5O64 - chains H and L of the 4 polymer chains in the assembly; structure by X-ray diffraction, 3.30 A resolution.

[Chain H]
Protein: Reaction center protein H chain
Source organism: Blastochloris viridis
UniProt: P06008 (RCEH_BLAVI); residues 2-258 here = UniProt positions 2-258
Chain sequence (257 residues; each row starts with the number of its first residue):
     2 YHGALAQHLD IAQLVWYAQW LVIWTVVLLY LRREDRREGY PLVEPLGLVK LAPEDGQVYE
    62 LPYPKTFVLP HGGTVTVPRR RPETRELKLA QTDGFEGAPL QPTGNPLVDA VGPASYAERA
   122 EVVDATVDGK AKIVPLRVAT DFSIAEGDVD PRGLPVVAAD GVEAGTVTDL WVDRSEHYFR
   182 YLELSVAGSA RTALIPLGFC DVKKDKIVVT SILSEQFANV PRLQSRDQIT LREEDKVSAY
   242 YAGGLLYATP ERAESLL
Unresolved in the structure: 46-53
Glycans and other covalent adducts: N-formylmethionine (FME) linked to Y2
Residues lining bound ligands: heptane-1,2,3-triol (HTO): H3, G4, A5

[Chain L]
Protein: Reaction center protein L chain
Source organism: Blastochloris viridis
UniProt: P06009 (RCEL_BLAVI); residues 1-273 here correspond to UniProt positions 2-274 (UniProt number = residue number + 1)
Chain sequence (273 residues; numbered 1 to 273; the number before each row is that of its first residue):
     1 ALLSFERKYR VRGGTLIGGD LFDFWVGPYF VGFFGVSAIF FIFLGVSLIG YAASQGPTWD
    61 PFAISINPPD LKYGLGAAPL LEGGFWQAIT VCALGAFISW MLREVEISRK LGIGWHVPLA
   121 FCVPIFMFCV LQVFRPLLLG SWGHAFPYGI LSHLDWVNNF GYQYLNWHYN PGHMSSVSFL
   181 FVNAMALGLH GGLILSVANP GDGDKVKTAE HENQYFRDVV GYSIGALSIH RLGLFLASNI
   241 FLTGAFGTIA SGPFWTRGWP EWWGWWLDIP FWS
Bound ions: Fe2+: H190, H230 (shared with 3 residues of chain M)
Residues lining bound ligands:
  - bacteriochlorophyll b (BCB), molecule 1: V46, F97, F128, L131, F146, I150, L151, H153, L154, W156, V157
  - bacteriochlorophyll b (BCB), molecule 2: F97, F121, P124, I125, M127, F128, L131, V157, N158, F160, G161, Y162, W167, H168, G172, H173, S176, V177, L180, F181, I240, F241, G244, A245, G247, T248
  - bacteriochlorophyll b (BCB), molecule 3: V157, Y162, H168, F181
  - bacteriochlorophyll b (BCB), molecule 4: H168, H173, M174, V177, S178, F181, V182, M185, V220, Y222
  - bacteriopheophytin b (BPB), molecule 1: F41, I42, G45, I49, I89, C92, A93, A96, F97, W100, E104, V117, A120, F121, V123, P124, F146, Y148, G149, I150, H153, A237, S238, F241
  - bacteriopheophytin b (BPB), molecule 2: F181, A184, M185, L189, F216, V219, V220
  - diacyl glycerol (DGA): P171, M174, S175, S178, W262, W263, W265
  - heptane-1,2,3-triol (HTO), molecule 1: L75, G76, A77, Q87, T90, V91, W142
  - heptane-1,2,3-triol (HTO), molecule 2: G114, W115, H116
  - menaquinone-7 (MQ7): V26, Y29, V31, G35, I39, I42, W100, R103
UniProt features mapped onto this chain:
  - binding site ((7R,8Z)-bacteriochlorophyll b): H153, H173
  - binding site (Fe cation): H190, H230
  - binding site (a ubiquinone): F216

[Interface between chain H and chain L]
Pairs across the interface (70; chain H residue first):
  G40(H) - L3(L)
  G40(H) - S4(L)  hydrogen bond (backbone-backbone)
  G40(H) - F5(L)
  Y41(H) - L3(L)  hydrophobic
  L43(H) - L2(L)
  V44(H) - A1(L)  hydrogen bond (backbone-backbone)
  V44(H) - L2(L)  hydrogen bond (backbone-backbone)
  K66(H) - N199(L)  hydrogen bond
  F68(H) - A198(L)
  F68(H) - V206(L)  hydrophobic
  V69(H) - G203(L)
  V69(H) - D204(L)
  V69(H) - K205(L)
  V69(H) - V206(L)  hydrogen bond (backbone-backbone)
  P71(H) - K205(L)  hydrogen bond (backbone-side chain)
  P71(H) - V206(L)
  R82(H) - S4(L)
  E84(H) - S4(L)
  E84(H) - F5(L)
  E84(H) - K8(L)  salt bridge
  L88(H) - R7(L)
  L88(H) - K8(L)
  L90(H) - V11(L)  hydrophobic
  F96(H) - F24(L)  hydrophobic
  F96(H) - W25(L)
  G98(H) - F24(L)
  G98(H) - W25(L)  hydrogen bond (backbone-backbone)
  P100(H) - R10(L)
  P100(H) - V11(L)
  P100(H) - R12(L)
  P100(H) - D23(L)
  P100(H) - W25(L)  hydrophobic
  L101(H) - R7(L)
  L101(H) - R10(L)  hydrogen bond (backbone-backbone)
  L101(H) - V11(L)
  L101(H) - R12(L)  hydrogen bond (backbone-backbone)
  Q102(H) - R12(L)
  G113(H) - K8(L)  hydrogen bond (backbone-backbone)
  G113(H) - Y9(L)
  G113(H) - V11(L)
  P114(H) - K110(L)
  P114(H) - L111(L)
  P114(H) - G112(L)
  S116(H) - K8(L)
  S116(H) - Y9(L)
  Y117(H) - K8(L)
  T127(H) - E210(L)
  V128(H) - T208(L)
  V128(H) - E210(L)  hydrogen bond (backbone-side chain)
  V128(H) - H211(L)
  S176(H) - E210(L)  hydrogen bond
  E177(H) - A226(L)
  Y179(H) - L227(L)
  A243(H) - G112(L)
  L246(H) - G112(L)
  L247(H) - G14(L)
  Y248(H) - V11(L)
  R253(H) - R109(L)
  A254(H) - G14(L)  hydrogen bond (backbone-backbone)
  E255(H) - R12(L)  salt bridge
  E255(H) - R109(L)
  S256(H) - T15(L)
  S256(H) - L16(L)
  S256(H) - I17(L)
  S256(H) - G18(L)
  S256(H) - G19(L)  hydrogen bond (side chain-backbone)
  L257(H) - T15(L)
  L257(H) - L16(L)
  L257(H) - R109(L)
  L258(H) - L16(L)  hydrogen bond (backbone-backbone)
Also at the interface, not in a pair above, chain H (42 interface residues in all): W17, E39, L70, T93, A99, V112
Also at the interface, not in a pair above, chain L (41 interface residues in all): G13, D20, V26, F62, A209, N213

[In short]
The interface between chain H and chain L involves 42 residues on one side and 41 on the other, with 15
hydrogen bonds and 2 salt bridges. Among the polar pairs are E84(H)-K8(L), E255(H)-R12(L) and K66(H)-N199(L).
Chain H binds heptane-1,2,3-triol.
Here chain H is Reaction center protein H chain and chain L is Reaction center protein L chain, both from
Blastochloris viridis. Entry 5O64 (From macrocrystals to microcrystals: a strategy for membrane protein serial
crystallography) was determined by X-ray diffraction, deposited together with 5NJ4 and 5O4C.
